Entry 2CNO (X-ray diffraction, 1.95 A resolution); this record covers chains B and C of the 3 polymer chains in the assembly.

[Chain B]
Name: Caspase-3
From: Homo sapiens
UniProt: P42574 (CASP3_HUMAN); residue numbers follow UniProt; this construct covers 176-277
Amino-acid sequence (103 residues; numbered 175 to 277; the number before each row is that of its first residue):
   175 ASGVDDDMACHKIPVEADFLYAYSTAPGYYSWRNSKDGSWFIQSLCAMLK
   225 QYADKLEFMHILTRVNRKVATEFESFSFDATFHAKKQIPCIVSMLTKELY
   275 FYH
Unresolved in the structure: 175-184
Differences from the reference sequence: expression tag (175)
UniProt features mapped onto this chain:
  - modified residue: Arg207 (Microbial infection: ADP-riboxanated arginine)
  - mutagenesis: Arg207 (R207A: Abolished ADP-riboxanation by C.violaceum CopC)

[Chain C]
Name: Aza-peptide epoxide
Amino-acid sequence (5 residues; row label = number of the first residue in the row):
     1 XEVXX
Modified residues: PHQ (benzyl chlorocarbonate) at position 1; MY0 ((2S)-4-[1-(carboxymethyl)hydrazinyl]-2-hydroxy-4-oxobutanoic acid) at position 4; PEA (2-phenylethylamine) at position 5

[Interface between chain B and chain C]
Pairs across the interface (16):
  Tyr204(B) - Val3(C)  hydrophobic
  Tyr204(B) - MY0_4(C)
  Ser205(B) - Val3(C)
  Ser205(B) - MY0_4(C)  hydrogen bond (backbone-backbone)
  Trp206(B) - PHQ_1(C)
  Trp206(B) - Glu2(C)
  Trp206(B) - Val3(C)  hydrophobic
  Arg207(B) - PHQ_1(C)
  Arg207(B) - Glu2(C)  salt bridge
  Arg207(B) - Val3(C)  hydrogen bond (side chain-backbone)
  Arg207(B) - MY0_4(C)
  Asn208(B) - PHQ_1(C)
  Ser209(B) - Glu2(C)
  Trp214(B) - PHQ_1(C)
  Glu248(B) - PHQ_1(C)
  Phe250(B) - PHQ_1(C)
Other interface residues (no listed pair), chain B (11 interface residues in all): Ser249, Phe256
Other interface residues (no listed pair), chain C (5 interface residues in all): PEA_5

[Summary]
Chain B and chain C form an interface of 11 and 5 residues respectively; the contacts include 2 hydrogen bonds
and 1 salt bridge. Polar pairs include Arg207(B)-Glu2(C), Arg207(B)-Val3(C) and Ser205(B)-MY0_4(C). Curated
annotation (UniProt) lists one mutagenesis site on chain B.
Here chain B is Caspase-3 (Homo sapiens) and chain C is Aza-peptide epoxide. Entry 2CNO (Crystal structures of
caspase-3 in complex with aza-peptide epoxide inhibitors) was determined by X-ray diffraction, deposited
together with 2CNK, 2CNL, 2CNN and 2CDR.
